Entry 1OR2 (X-ray diffraction, 2.50 A resolution); this record covers chain A.

# Chain A
Molecule: Apolipoprotein E
From: Homo sapiens
Notes: fragment: receptor binding domain, residues 1-165; engineered mutation(s): TRUNCATION AT RESIDUE 165
UniProt: P02649 (APOE_HUMAN); residues 1-165 here correspond to UniProt positions 19-183 (UniProt number = residue number + 18)
Amino-acid sequence (165 residues; row label = number of the first residue in the row):
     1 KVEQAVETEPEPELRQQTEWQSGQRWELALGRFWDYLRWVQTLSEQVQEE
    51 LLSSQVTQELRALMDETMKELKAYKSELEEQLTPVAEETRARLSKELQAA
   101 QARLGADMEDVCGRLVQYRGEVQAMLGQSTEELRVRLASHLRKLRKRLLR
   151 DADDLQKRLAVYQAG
Not modelled in the structure: 1-22, 82-92, 164-165
Differences from the reference sequence: modified residue (64, 68, 108, 125)
Modified residues: Mse64, Mse68, Mse108, Mse125 (selenomethionine; parent Met)
Swiss-Prot annotation at these positions:
  - region: H140 to R150 (LDL and other lipoprotein receptors binding)
  - binding site (heparin): L144 to R147
  - modified residue: Mse125 (Methionine sulfoxide), S129 (Phosphoserine)
  - glycosylation: T8 (O-linked (GalNAc...) threonine), T18 (O-linked (GalNAc...) threonine), K75 (N-linked (Glc) (glycation) lysine)

# Overview
Curated annotation (UniProt) lists 4 heparin-binding residues.
Chain A is Apolipoprotein E (Homo sapiens); the structure, Apolipoprotein E3 (APOE3) truncation mutant 165,
was determined by X-ray diffraction, deposited together with 1OR3 and 1BZ4.
